Entry 7Y72 (electron microscopy, 4.03 A resolution (low resolution: residue-level contacts below are approximate; hydrogen-bond / salt-bridge calls are withheld)); this record covers chains C and P of the 4 polymer chains in the assembly.

Chain C:
Name: Spike glycoprotein
Source organism: Homo sapiens
Reference sequence: P0DTC2 (SPIKE_SARS2); residues 16-1213 here = UniProt positions 16-1213
Sequence (1198 residues; row label = number of the first residue in the row):
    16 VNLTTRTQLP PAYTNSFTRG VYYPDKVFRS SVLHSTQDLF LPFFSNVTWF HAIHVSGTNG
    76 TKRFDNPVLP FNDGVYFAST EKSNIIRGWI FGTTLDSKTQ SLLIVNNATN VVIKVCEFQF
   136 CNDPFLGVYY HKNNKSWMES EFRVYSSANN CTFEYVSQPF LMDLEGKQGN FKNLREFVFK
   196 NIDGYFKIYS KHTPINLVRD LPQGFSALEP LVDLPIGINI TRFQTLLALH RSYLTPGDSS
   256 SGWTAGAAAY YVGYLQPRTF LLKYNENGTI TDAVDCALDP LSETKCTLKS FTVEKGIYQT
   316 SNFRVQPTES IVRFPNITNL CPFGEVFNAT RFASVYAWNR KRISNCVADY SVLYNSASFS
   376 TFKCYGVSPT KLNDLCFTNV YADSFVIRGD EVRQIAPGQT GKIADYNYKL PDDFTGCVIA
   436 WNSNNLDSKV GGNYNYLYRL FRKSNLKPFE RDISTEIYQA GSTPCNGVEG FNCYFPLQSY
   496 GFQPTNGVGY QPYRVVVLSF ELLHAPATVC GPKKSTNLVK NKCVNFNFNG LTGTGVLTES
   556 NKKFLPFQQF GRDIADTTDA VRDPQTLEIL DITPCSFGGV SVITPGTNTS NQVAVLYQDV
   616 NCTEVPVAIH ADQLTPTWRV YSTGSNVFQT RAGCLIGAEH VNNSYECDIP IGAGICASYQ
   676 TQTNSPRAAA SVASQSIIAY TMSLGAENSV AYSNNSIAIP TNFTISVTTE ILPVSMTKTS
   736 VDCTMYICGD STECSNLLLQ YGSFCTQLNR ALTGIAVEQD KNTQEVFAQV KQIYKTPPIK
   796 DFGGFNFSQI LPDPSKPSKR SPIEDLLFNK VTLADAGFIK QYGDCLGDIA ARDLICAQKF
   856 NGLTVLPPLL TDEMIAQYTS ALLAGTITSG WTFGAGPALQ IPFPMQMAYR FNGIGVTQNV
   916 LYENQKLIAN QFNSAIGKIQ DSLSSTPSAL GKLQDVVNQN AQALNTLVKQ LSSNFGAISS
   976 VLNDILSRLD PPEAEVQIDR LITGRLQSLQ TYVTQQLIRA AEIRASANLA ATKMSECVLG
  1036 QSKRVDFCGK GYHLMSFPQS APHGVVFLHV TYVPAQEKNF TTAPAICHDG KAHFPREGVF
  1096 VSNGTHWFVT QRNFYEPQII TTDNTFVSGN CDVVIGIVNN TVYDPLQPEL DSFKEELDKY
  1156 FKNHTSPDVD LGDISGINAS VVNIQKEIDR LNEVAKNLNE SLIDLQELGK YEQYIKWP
Unresolved in the structure: 16-334, 516-1213
Disulfides: C336-C361, C379-C432
Sequence notes: engineered mutation A683 (Arg in P0DTC2), A685 (Arg in P0DTC2), P817 (Phe in P0DTC2), P892 (Ala in P0DTC2), P899 (Ala in P0DTC2), P942 (Ala in P0DTC2), P986 (Lys in P0DTC2), P987 (Val in P0DTC2)
Curated features (UniProtKB/Swiss-Prot):
  - region: N280 to C301 (Putative superantigen), R403 to D405 (Integrin-binding motif), N448 to F456 (Immunodominant HLA epitope recognized by the CD8+), P681, R682, A684 (Putative superantigen), S816 to Y837 (Fusion peptide 1), K835 to F855 (Fusion peptide 2), D1163 to E1202 (Heptad repeat 2)
  - site: R815, S816 (Cleavage)
  - glycosylation: N17 (N-linked (GlcNAc...) (complex) asparagine), N61 (N-linked (GlcNAc...) (hybrid) asparagine), N74 (N-linked (GlcNAc...) (complex) asparagine), N122 (N-linked (GlcNAc...) (hybrid) asparagine), N149 (N-linked (GlcNAc...) (complex) asparagine), N165 (N-linked (GlcNAc...) (complex) asparagine), N234 (N-linked (GlcNAc...) (high mannose) asparagine), N282 (N-linked (GlcNAc...) (complex) asparagine), T323 (O-linked (GalNAc) threonine), S325 (O-linked (HexNAc...) serine), N331 (N-linked (GlcNAc...) (complex) asparagine), N343 (N-linked (GlcNAc...) (complex) asparagine), N603 (N-linked (GlcNAc...) (hybrid) asparagine), N616 (N-linked (GlcNAc...) (complex) asparagine), N657 (N-linked (GlcNAc...) (complex) asparagine), T676 (O-linked (GlcNAc...) threonine), T678 (O-linked (GlcNAc...) threonine), N709 (N-linked (GlcNAc...) (high mannose) asparagine), N717 (N-linked (GlcNAc...) (hybrid) asparagine), N801 (N-linked (GlcNAc...) (hybrid) asparagine) and 6 more in UniProt
  - natural variant: L18 (L18F: In strain: Beta/B.1.351, Gamma/P.1 and 1 more), T19 (T19I: In strain: Omicron/BQ.1.1, Omicron/XBB.1.5 and 1 more; T19R: In strain: Delta/B.1.617.2, Omicron/BA.2 and 4 more), T20 (T20N: In strain: Gamma/P.1), L24 to A27 (sequence variant, change not given here; In strain: Omicron/BA.2, Omicron/BA.2.12.1 and 6 more), P26 (P26S: In strain: Gamma/P.1), Q52 (Q52H: In strain: Omicron/EG.5.1), A67 (A67V: In strain: Eta/B.1.525, Omicron/BA.1), H69 to V70 (deletion: In strain: Alpha/B.1.1.7, Eta/B.1.525 and 5 more), G75 (G75V: In strain: Lambda/C.37), T76 (T76I: In strain: Lambda/C.37), D80 (D80A: In strain: Beta/B.1.351), V83 (V83A: In strain: Omicron/XBB.1.5, Omicron/EG.5.1), 80 further natural variant entries in UniProt
  - mutagenesis: H69 to V70 (Increased incorporation of cleaved spike into virions), N121 (N121Q: Partial loss of biliverdin affinity), R190 (R190K: Partial loss of biliverdin affinity), N234 (N234Q: Increased resistance to neutralizing antibodies), N331 (N331Q: Reduced viral infectivity), N343 (N343Q: Reduced viral infectivity), L452 (L452R: Increased resistance to neutralizing antibodies. Decreases HLA binding to NF9 epitope. Increased binding affinity to human ACE2), Y453 (Y453F: Decreased HLA binding to NF9 epitope. Increased binding affinity to human ACE2), A475 (A475V: Increased resistance to neutralizing antibodies), V483 (V483A: Increased resistance to neutralizing antibodies), E484 (E484D: Increased replication in human TMEM106B overexpressing cells), F490 (F490L: Increased resistance to neutralizing antibodies and human covalescent sera neutralization), 13 further mutagenesis entries in UniProt
Reported in the primary citation:
  - mutagenesis - R408S: decreased binding to E7 (proposed by the authors, not directly observed)

Chain P:
Name: Fab E7 light chain
Source organism: Homo sapiens
Notes: antibody fragment or engineered binder
Sequence (219 residues; numbered 1 to 219; the number before each row is that of its first residue):
     1 DIVMTQSPLS LPVTPGEPAS ISCRSSQSLL QNNGYNYLAW YLQKPGQSPQ LLIYLSSTRA
    61 SGVPDRFSGS GSGTDFTLKI SRVEAEDVGV YYCMQSLQIP GTFGQGTRLE IKRTVAAPSV
   121 FIFPPSDEQL KSGTASVVCL LNNFYPREAK VQWKVDNALQ SGNSQESVTE QDSKDSTYSL
   181 SSTLTLSKAD YEKHKVYACE VTHQGLSSPV TKSFNRGEC
Disulfides: C23-C93, C139-C199

Interface between chain C and chain P:
Residue-residue contacts (7; chain C residue first):
  V483(C) with S70(P)
  G485(C) with G34(P)
  F486(C) with Y35(P); S57(P)
  Q493(C) with S72(P); T74(P); D75(P)
Other interface residues (no listed pair), chain C (6 interface residues in all): Y489, Q498
Other interface residues (no listed pair), chain P (11 interface residues in all): V3, L30, L55, G71
Interface features reported in the paper:
  - specific contacts: F486(C)-Y35(P) (hydrophobic contact), Q493(C)-S72(P) (hydrogen bond), Q493(C)-D75(P) (hydrogen bond)
  - epitope / paratope residues, chain C: F486(C), Q493(C)
  - epitope / paratope residues, chain P: Y35(P), S72(P), D75(P)

Overview:
Chain C and chain P form an interface of 6 and 11 residues respectively. The authors report a hydrophobic
contact between F486(C) and Y35(P); hydrogen bonds between Q493(C) and S72(P) and Q493(C) and D75(P). The
paper reports that R408S of chain C reduces binding to E7; epitope/paratope residues F486(C), Q493(C) and
Y35(P) among others.
Chain C is Spike glycoprotein and chain P is Fab E7 light chain, both from Homo sapiens; the structure,
SARS-CoV-2 spike glycoprotein trimer complexed with Fab fragment of anti-RBD antibody E7 (focused refinement
on Fab-RBD ..., was determined by electron microscopy (same publication as 7Y71).
